2WDE - chain A; structure by X-ray diffraction, 1.85 A resolution.

# Chain A
Name: Sulfur oxidation protein soxb
Source organism: Thermus thermophilus
Notes: EC 3.12.2.1
UniProt: Q72IT0 (Q72IT0_THET2); numbering as in UniProt (aligned over 24-573)
Sequence (562 residues; row label = number of the first residue in the row):
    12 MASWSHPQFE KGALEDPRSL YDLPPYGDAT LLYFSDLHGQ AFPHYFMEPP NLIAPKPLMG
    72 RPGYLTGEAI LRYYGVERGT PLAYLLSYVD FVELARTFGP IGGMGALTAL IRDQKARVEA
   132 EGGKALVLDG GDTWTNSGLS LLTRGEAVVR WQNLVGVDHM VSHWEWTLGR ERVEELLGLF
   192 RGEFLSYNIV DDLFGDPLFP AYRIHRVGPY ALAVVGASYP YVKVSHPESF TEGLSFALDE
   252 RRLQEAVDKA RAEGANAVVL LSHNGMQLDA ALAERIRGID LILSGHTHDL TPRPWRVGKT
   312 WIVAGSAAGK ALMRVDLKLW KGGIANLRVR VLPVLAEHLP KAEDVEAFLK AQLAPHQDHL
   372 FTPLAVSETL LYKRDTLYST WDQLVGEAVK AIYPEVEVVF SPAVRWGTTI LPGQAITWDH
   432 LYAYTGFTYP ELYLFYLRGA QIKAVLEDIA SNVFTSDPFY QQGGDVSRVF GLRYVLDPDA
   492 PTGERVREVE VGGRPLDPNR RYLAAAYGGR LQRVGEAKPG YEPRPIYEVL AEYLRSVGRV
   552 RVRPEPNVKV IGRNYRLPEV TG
Unresolved in the structure: 12-28
Bound ions: Mn2+ site 1: Asp47, His49, Asp143, His299 (together with thiosulfate); Mn2+ site 2: Asp143, His174, His274, His297 (together with thiosulfate)
Small-molecule neighbours:
  - tertiary-butyl alcohol (TBU), molecule 1: Leu31, Pro92, Phe109, Leu346, His349
  - tertiary-butyl alcohol (TBU), molecule 2: Leu152, Leu153, Tyr433, Tyr538
  - tertiary-butyl alcohol (TBU), molecule 3: Glu157, Arg161, Arg183, Glu186, Leu187, Leu190
  - thiosulfate (THJ): Asp47, His49, Asp143, His174, Trp175, His297, His299, Val415, Arg416, Trp417
What the authors report for this chain:
  - binding site for thiosulfate: Trp175, Val415, Arg416, Trp417
  - conformationally variable residues (loop rearrangement, side-chain flip): Arg416, Phe465 to Asp476
  - contacts within the chain: Arg385-Asp476
  - catalytic residues: Arg416 (proposed by the authors, not directly observed)
  - Mn2+ coordination: Asp143

# Summary
Ligands of chain A: 3 copies of tertiary-butyl alcohol and thiosulfate. The Mn2+ site 1 is built by Asp47,
His49, Asp143 and His299. The Mn2+ site 2 is built by Asp143, His174, His274 and His297. The paper reports the
catalytic residue Arg416; a binding site for thiosulfate at Trp175, Val415 and Arg416 among others.
Chain A is Sulfur oxidation protein soxb (Thermus thermophilus); the structure, Termus thermophilus Sulfate
thiohydrolase SoxB in complex with thiosulfate, was determined by X-ray diffraction (same publication as 2WDC,
2WDD and 2WDF).
